Entry 8EFV (electron microscopy, 2.97 A resolution); this record covers chains A and H of the 8 polymer chains in the assembly.

== Chain A ==
Protein: Holliday junction ATP-dependent DNA helicase RuvB
Source organism: Thermus thermophilus HB8
Notes: EC 3.6.4.12
Reference sequence: Q5SL87 (RUVB_THET8); residues 1-324 here = UniProt positions 1-324
Chain sequence (324 residues; each row starts with the number of its first residue):
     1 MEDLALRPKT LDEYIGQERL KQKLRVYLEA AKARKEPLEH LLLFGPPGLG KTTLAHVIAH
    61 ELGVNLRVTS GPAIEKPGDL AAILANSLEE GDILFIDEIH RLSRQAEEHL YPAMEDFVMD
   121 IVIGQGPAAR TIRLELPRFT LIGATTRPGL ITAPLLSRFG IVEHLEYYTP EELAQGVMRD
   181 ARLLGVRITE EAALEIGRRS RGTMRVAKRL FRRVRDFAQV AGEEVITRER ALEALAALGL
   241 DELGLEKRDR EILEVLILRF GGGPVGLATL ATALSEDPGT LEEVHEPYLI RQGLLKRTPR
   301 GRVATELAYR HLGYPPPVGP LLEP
Unresolved in the structure: 1-4, 318-324
Metal / ion sites: Mg2+ near Asp-97 (its only coordinating residue here)
Residues lining bound ligands:
  - ADP (adenosine-5'-diphosphate): Ala-5, Leu-6, Arg-7, Pro-8, Tyr-14, Ile-15, Gly-16, Pro-47, Gly-48, Leu-49, Gly-50, Lys-51, Thr-52, Thr-53, Tyr-168, Arg-179, Met-204, Arg-205, Lys-208
  - ATP-gamma-S (AGS; phosphothiophosphoric acid-adenylate ester): Glu-115, Pro-154, Arg-158
Curated features (UniProtKB/Swiss-Prot):
  - binding site (ATP): Tyr-14, Ile-15, Gly-48, Lys-51, Thr-52, Thr-53, Asp-97, Thr-146, Tyr-168, Arg-205
  - binding site (Mg(2+)): Thr-52
  - binding site (DNA): Arg-297, Arg-302
  - mutagenesis: Tyr-309 (Y309R: Suitable for crystallization)
From the paper describing this entry:
  - binding site for the 49-nt DNA strand: Arg-101, Arg-104, Arg-300
  - binding site for ATP-gamma-S: Arg-7, Tyr-14, Ile-15, Lys-51, Arg-158, Tyr-168, Arg-205
  - Mg2+ coordination: Asp-97
  - catalytic residues: Arg-158
  - catalytic residues: Glu-115, Asp-116 (proposed by the authors, not directly observed)

== Chain H ==
Molecule: 51-nt DNA strand
Sequence (51 nucleotides; row label = number of the first residue in the row):
     3 CAGCGCTTGG TAAACACATA GAATTCTGCT CTCGGTCTGA GCCGTCTAAG A
Unresolved in the structure: 24-53

== Chain A / chain H interface ==
Pairs across the interface (9; chain A residue first):
  Val-265(A) with DG7(H), phosphate contact
  Gly-266(A) with DG7(H), sugar contact; DC8(H), phosphate contact
  Leu-267(A) with DC8(H), hydrogen bond to the phosphate
  Thr-269(A) with DG7(H), hydrogen bond to the phosphate
  Pro-299(A) with DC8(H), sugar contact
  Arg-300(A) with DG7(H), phosphate contact
  Gly-301(A) with DC8(H), phosphate contact
  Arg-302(A) with DC8(H), salt bridge to the phosphate
Interface residues without a listed pair, chain A (11 interface residues in all): Glu-75, Ser-103, Thr-298
Interface residues without a listed pair, chain H (4 interface residues in all): DC6, DA20

== Overview ==
The interface between chain A and chain H involves 11 residues on one side and 4 on the other; the contacts
include 2 hydrogen bonds and 1 salt bridge. Polar contacts include Leu-267(A)/DC8(H), Thr-269(A)/DG7(H) and
Arg-302(A)/DC8(H). From the paper: catalytic residues Arg-158(A), Glu-115(A) and Asp-116(A); a binding site
for ATP-gamma-S at Arg-7(A), Tyr-14(A) and Ile-15(A) among others.
Chain A is Holliday junction ATP-dependent DNA helicase RuvB (Thermus thermophilus HB8) and chain H is a 51-nt
DNA strand; the structure, Structure of single homo-hexameric Holliday junction ATP-dependent DNA helicase
RuvB motor, was determined by electron microscopy, deposited together with 8EFY and 8GH8.
